PDB entry 7JL2 | electron microscopy, 4.30 A resolution (low resolution: residue-level contacts below are approximate; hydrogen-bond / salt-bridge calls are withheld) | chains X and E of the 8 polymer chains in the assembly

# Chain X
Molecule: 44-nt RNA strand
Sequence (44 nucleotides; row label = number of the first residue in the row):
     1 GACUGACUGA CUGAAGACUG ACUGACUGAA GACUGACUGA CUGA

# Chain E
Molecule: Interferon-induced helicase C domain-containing protein 1
Source organism: Homo sapiens
Notes: EC 3.6.4.13
Reference sequence: Q9BYX4 (IFIH1_HUMAN); numbering as in UniProt (aligned over 287-1025)
Chain sequence (739 residues; numbered 287 to 1025; the number before each row is that of its first residue):
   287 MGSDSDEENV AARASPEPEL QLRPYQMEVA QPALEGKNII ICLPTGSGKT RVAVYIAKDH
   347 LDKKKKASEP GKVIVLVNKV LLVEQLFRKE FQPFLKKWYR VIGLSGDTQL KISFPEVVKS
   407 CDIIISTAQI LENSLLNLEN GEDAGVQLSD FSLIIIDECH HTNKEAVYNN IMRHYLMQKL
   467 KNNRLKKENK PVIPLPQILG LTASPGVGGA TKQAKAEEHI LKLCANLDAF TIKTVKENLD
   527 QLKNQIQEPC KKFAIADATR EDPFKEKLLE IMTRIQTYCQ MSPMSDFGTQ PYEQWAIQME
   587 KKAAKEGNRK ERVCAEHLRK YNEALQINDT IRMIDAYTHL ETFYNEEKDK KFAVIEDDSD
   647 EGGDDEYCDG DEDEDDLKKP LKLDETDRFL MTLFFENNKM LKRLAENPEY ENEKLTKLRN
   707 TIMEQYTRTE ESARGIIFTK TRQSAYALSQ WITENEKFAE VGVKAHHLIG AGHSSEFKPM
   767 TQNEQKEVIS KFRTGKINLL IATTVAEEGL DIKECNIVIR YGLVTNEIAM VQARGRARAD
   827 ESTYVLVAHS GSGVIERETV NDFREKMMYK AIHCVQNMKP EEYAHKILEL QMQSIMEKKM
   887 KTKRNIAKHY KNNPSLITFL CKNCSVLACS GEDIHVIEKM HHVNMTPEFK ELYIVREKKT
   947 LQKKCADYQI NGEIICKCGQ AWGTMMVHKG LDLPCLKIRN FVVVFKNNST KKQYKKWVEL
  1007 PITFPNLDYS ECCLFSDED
Not modelled in the structure: 287-304, 425-429, 474-477, 544-545, 643-670, 759, 897, 945-954, 1018-1025
Construct notes: conflict Arg843 (His in Q9BYX4), Lys944 (Asn in Q9BYX4), Thr946 (Ala in Q9BYX4)
Metal / ion sites: Zn2+: Cys907, Cys910, Cys962, Cys964
Ligand contacts:
  - ADP (adenosine-5'-diphosphate): Gln307, Arg309, Gln312, Thr331, Gly332, Ser333, Gly334, Lys335, Thr336, Arg337, Asp797, Lys799, Arg824
  - tetrafluoroaluminate (ALF): Thr331, Gly332, Lys335, Glu444, Ala489, Gly795, Gln818, Arg822, Arg824
UniProt features mapped onto this chain:
  - binding site (Zn(2+)): Cys907, Cys910, Cys962, Cys964
  - modified residue (Phosphoserine): Ser289, Ser291, Ser301, Ser645, Ser828
  - natural variant: Arg337 (R337G: In AGS7), Lys365 (K365E: In IMD95), Leu372 (L372F: In AGS7), Asp393 (D393V: In AGS7), Ala452 (A452T: In AGS7), Gly495 (G495R: In AGS7), Arg720 (R720Q: In AGS7), Arg779 (R779C: In AGS7; R779H: In AGS7), Arg822 (R822Q: In SGMRT1), Arg843 (H843R: this construct carries the variant), Lys889 to Asp1025 (deletion: In IMD95)
  - mutagenesis: Lys335 (K335A: Loss of dsRNA-induced ATPase activity. No effect on RNA binding. Changed MDA-5 signaling pathway), Asp443 to His446 (Loss of dsRNA-induced ATPase activity. No effect on RNA binding. Changed MDA-5 signaling pathway), Glu444 (E444A: No acceleration of DNA degradation, no binding to ATP, and no helicase activity), Thr488 to Ser490 (Loss of dsRNA-induced ATPase activity. No effect on RNA binding. Changed MDA-5 signaling pathway), Thr789 to Glu793 (Loss of dsRNA-induced ATPase activity. Loss of MDA-5 signaling pathway), Gln818 to Arg822 (Loss of dsRNA-induced ATPase activity. No effect on MDA-5 signaling pathway), Ser828 (S828A: Promotes multimerization after polyI:C stimulation; greatly enhances signaling; S828D: Inhibits multimerization after polyI:C stimulation), Thr829 (T829A: Moderately increases signaling), Ile841 to Glu842 (Loss of oligomerization), Asp848 to Phe849 (Loss of oligomerization)
From the paper describing this entry:
  - disease-associated variants - G495R: increased signaling (citing earlier work)

# Interface between chain X and chain E
Contacting residue pairs (15; chain X residue first):
  A2(X) - Pro765(E)
  U4(X) - His927(E)
  G5(X) - Met926(E)
  G5(X) - His927(E)
  G5(X) - Lys983(E)
  A6(X) - Lys1002(E)
  A6(X) - Trp1003(E)
  A6(X) - Val1004(E)
  U8(X) - Glu451(E)
  G9(X) - Lys450(E)
  G9(X) - Glu451(E)
  A10(X) - Lys450(E)
  A10(X) - Asn812(E)
  U12(X) - Arg843(E)
  G13(X) - Gln580(E)
Also at the interface, not in a pair above, chain X (12 interface residues in all): C3, C7, C11
Also at the interface, not in a pair above, chain E (15 interface residues in all): Ala452, Gln576, Thr811

# Overview
12 residues of chain X and 15 residues of chain E are in contact. Chain E binds ADP and tetrafluoroaluminate.
Cys907(E), Cys910(E), Cys962(E) and Cys964(E) coordinate Zn2+. From UniProt: 4 Zn2+-binding residues and 24
mutagenesis sites on chain E. From the paper: G495R of chain E increases signaling.
Here chain X is a 44-nt RNA strand and chain E is Interferon-induced helicase C domain-containing protein 1
(Homo sapiens). Entry 7JL2 (Cryo-EM structure of MDA5-dsRNA filament in complex with TRIM65 PSpry domain
(Trimer)) was determined by electron microscopy together with 7JL0, 7JL1, 7JL3 and 7JL4 from the same study.
